4C3X - chains A and D of the 4 polymer chains in the assembly; structure by X-ray diffraction, 2.00 A resolution.

Chain A (and D):
Molecule: 3-ketosteroid dehydrogenase
Organism: Rhodococcus erythropolis
Notes: EC 1.3.99.4; chain D of this document is another copy of the same molecule, construct and numbering; everything in this record applies to it too
UniProtKB: Q9RA02 (Q9RA02_RHOER); residue numbers follow UniProt; this construct covers 1-510
Amino-acid sequence (530 residues; row label = number of the first residue in the row; numbers below 1 keep their minus sign (Met-19 is residue -19)):
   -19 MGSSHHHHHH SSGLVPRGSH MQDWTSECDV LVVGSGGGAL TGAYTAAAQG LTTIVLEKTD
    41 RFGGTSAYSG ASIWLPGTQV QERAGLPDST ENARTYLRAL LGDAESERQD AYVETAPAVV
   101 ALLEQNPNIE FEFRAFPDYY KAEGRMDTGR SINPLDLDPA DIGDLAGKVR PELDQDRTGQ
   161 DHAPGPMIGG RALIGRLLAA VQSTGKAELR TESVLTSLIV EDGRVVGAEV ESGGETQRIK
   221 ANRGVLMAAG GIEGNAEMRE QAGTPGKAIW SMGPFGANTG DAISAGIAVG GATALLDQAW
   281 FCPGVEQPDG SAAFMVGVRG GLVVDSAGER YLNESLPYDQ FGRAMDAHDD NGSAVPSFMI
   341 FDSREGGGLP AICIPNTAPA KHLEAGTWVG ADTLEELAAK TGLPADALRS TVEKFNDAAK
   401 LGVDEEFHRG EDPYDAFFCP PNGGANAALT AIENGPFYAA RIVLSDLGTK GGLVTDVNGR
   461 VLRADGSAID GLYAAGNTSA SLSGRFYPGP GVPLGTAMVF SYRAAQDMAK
Unresolved in the structure: -19 to 2
Construct notes: expression tag (-19 to 0)
Ion coordination: Na+: Asp154, Gln155, Gln160 (shared with 3 residues of chain B)
Residues lining bound ligands: FAD (flavin-adenine dinucleotide): Val13, Gly14, Ser15, Gly16, Leu36, Glu37, Lys38, Thr39, Gly43, Gly44, Thr45, Ser46, Tyr48, Ser49, Gly50, Ala51, Ser52, Leu153, Ser193, Val194, Leu195, Ala228, Ala229, Gly230, Met252, Ala257, Asn258, Asp261, Trp280, Phe294, Ile354, Leu447, Gly476, Asn477, Tyr487, Gly491, Val492, Pro493, Leu494
Reported in the primary citation:
  - Na+ coordination: Asp154, Gln155, Gln160
  - binding site for flavin-adenine dinucleotide: Val13, Leu36, Glu37, Lys38, Tyr48, Ser49, Ser52, Leu153, Val194, Leu195, Ala229, Met252, Phe294, Ile354, Leu447, Leu494
  - mutagenesis - Y318F: abolished catalytic activity
  - mutagenesis - Y119F, Y487F: decreased catalytic activity
  - catalytic residues: Tyr119 (proposed by the authors, not directly observed)

Chain A / chain D interface:
Residue-residue contacts (24; chain A residue first):
  Gly57(A) with Asn422(D)
  Glu62(A) with Pro421(D); Asn422(D)
  Gly65(A) with Cys419(D)
  Leu66(A) with Pro421(D)
  Pro67(A) with Ala416(D); Cys419(D)
  Asp68(A) with Pro421(D); Asn422(D), hydrogen bond (backbone-backbone)
  Ser69(A) with Asn422(D); Gly423(D); Gly424(D), hydrogen bond (side chain-backbone)
  Asn72(A) with Ala425(D)
  Ala416(A) with Pro67(D)
  Cys419(A) with Gly65(D); Pro67(D)
  Pro421(A) with Glu62(D); Gly65(D); Leu66(D)
  Asn422(A) with Glu62(D), hydrogen bond; Asp68(D), hydrogen bond (backbone-backbone)
  Gly423(A) with Ser69(D)
  Gly424(A) with Ser69(D), hydrogen bond (backbone-side chain)
  Ala427(A) with Pro67(D), hydrophobic
Other interface residues (no listed pair), chain A (20 interface residues in all): Gln61, Glu71, Asp127, Pro420, Ala425
Other interface residues (no listed pair), chain D (20 interface residues in all): Gly57, Gln61, Glu71, Asn72, Asp127, Pro420, Ala427

Overview:
The chain A/chain D interface involves 20 residues from each chain; the contacts include 5 hydrogen bonds.
Among the polar pairs are Ser69(A)-Gly424(D), Asn422(A)-Glu62(D) and Asp68(A)-Asn422(D). Bound to chain A:
flavin-adenine dinucleotide. Asp154(A), Gln155(A) and Gln160(A) form the Na+ site. The paper reports the
catalytic residue Tyr119(A); Y119F and Y487F of chain A reduce catalytic activity.
Both chains are 3-ketosteroid dehydrogenase (Rhodococcus erythropolis). Entry 4C3X (Crystal structure of
3-ketosteroid delta1-dehydrogenase from Rhodococcus erythropolis SQ1) was determined by X-ray diffraction,
deposited together with 4C3Y.
